Entry 7JY6 (electron microscopy, 2.50 A resolution); this record covers chains H and S of the 11 polymer chains in the assembly.

# Chain H
Protein: Protein RecA
Source organism: Escherichia coli
UniProtKB: A0A376NU07 (A0A376NU07_ECOLX); residues 0-333 here correspond to UniProt positions 1-334 (UniProt number = residue number + 1)
Amino-acid sequence (334 residues; row label = number of the first residue in the row; numbering starts at 0):
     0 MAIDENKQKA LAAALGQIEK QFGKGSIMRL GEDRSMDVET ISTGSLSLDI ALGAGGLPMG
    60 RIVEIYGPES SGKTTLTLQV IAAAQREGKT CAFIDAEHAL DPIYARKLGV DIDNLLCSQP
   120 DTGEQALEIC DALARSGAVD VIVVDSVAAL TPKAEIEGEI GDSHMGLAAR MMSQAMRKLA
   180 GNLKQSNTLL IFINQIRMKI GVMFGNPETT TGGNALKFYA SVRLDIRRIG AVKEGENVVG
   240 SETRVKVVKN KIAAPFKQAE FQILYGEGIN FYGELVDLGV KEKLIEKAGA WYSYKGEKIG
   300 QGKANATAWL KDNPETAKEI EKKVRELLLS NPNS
Not modelled in the structure: 0
Metal / ion sites: Mg2+: Thr-73 (together with ATP-gamma-S)
Ligand contacts:
  - ATP-gamma-S (AGS; phosphothiophosphoric acid-adenylate ester), molecule 1: Pro-67, Glu-68, Ser-69, Ser-70, Gly-71, Lys-72, Thr-73, Thr-74, Glu-96, Asp-100, Tyr-103, Tyr-264
  - ATP-gamma-S (AGS), molecule 2: Phe-217, Lys-248, Asn-249, Lys-250, Ile-251, Ala-252, Ala-253, Pro-254
From the paper describing this entry:
  - mutagenesis - K286N, K302N: decreased binding to dsDNA (citing earlier work)

# Chain S
Molecule: 27-nt DNA strand
Sequence (27 nucleotides; row label = number of the first residue in the row):
     1 TTTTTTTTTT TTTTTTTTTT TTTTTTT

# Chain H / chain S interface
Pairs across the interface (20; chain H residue first):
  Met-164(H) / DT4(S)  base contact
  Gly-165(H) / DT4(S)  base contact
  Ala-168(H) / DT3(S)  phosphate contact
  Ala-168(H) / DT4(S)  phosphate contact
  Arg-169(H) / DT2(S)  base contact
  Arg-169(H) / DT3(S)  base contact
  Ser-172(H) / DT3(S)  hydrogen bond to the phosphate
  Arg-176(H) / DT3(S)  salt bridge to the phosphate
  Arg-196(H) / DT7(S)  phosphate contact
  Met-197(H) / DT6(S)  base contact
  Met-197(H) / DT7(S)  hydrogen bond to the phosphate
  Lys-198(H) / DT6(S)  base contact
  Ile-199(H) / DT6(S)  base contact
  Ile-199(H) / DT7(S)  base contact
  Gly-200(H) / DT7(S)  base contact
  Thr-208(H) / DT6(S)  base contact
  Gly-211(H) / DT5(S)  hydrogen bond to the phosphate
  Gly-212(H) / DT4(S)  phosphate contact
  Gly-212(H) / DT5(S)  hydrogen bond to the phosphate
  Asn-213(H) / DT4(S)  hydrogen bond to the phosphate
Interface residues without a listed pair, chain H (17 interface residues in all): Thr-209, Thr-210

# In short
17 residues of chain H face 6 of chain S across their interface; the contacts include 5 hydrogen bonds and 1
salt bridge. Among the polar pairs are Ser-172(H)/DT3(S), Met-197(H)/DT7(S) and Gly-211(H)/DT5(S). Bound to
chain H: ATP-gamma-S. From the paper: K286N and K302N of chain H reduce binding to dsDNA.
Chain H is Protein RecA (Escherichia coli) and chain S is a 27-nt DNA strand; the structure, Analysis of a
strand exchange reaction with a mini filament of 9-RecA, oligo(dT)27 primary ssDNA, non-homologous ..., was
determined by electron microscopy, deposited together with 7JY7, 7JY8 and 7JY9.
